7YDM - chains A and B of the 5 polymer chains in the assembly; structure by electron microscopy, 2.89 A resolution.

# Chain A
Name: engineered mini-Gaq
Source organism: Homo sapiens
Amino-acid sequence (362 residues; each row starts with the number of its first residue; note: 26 numbers in that range are skipped by the numbering (no residue carries them; nothing is unmodelled there)):
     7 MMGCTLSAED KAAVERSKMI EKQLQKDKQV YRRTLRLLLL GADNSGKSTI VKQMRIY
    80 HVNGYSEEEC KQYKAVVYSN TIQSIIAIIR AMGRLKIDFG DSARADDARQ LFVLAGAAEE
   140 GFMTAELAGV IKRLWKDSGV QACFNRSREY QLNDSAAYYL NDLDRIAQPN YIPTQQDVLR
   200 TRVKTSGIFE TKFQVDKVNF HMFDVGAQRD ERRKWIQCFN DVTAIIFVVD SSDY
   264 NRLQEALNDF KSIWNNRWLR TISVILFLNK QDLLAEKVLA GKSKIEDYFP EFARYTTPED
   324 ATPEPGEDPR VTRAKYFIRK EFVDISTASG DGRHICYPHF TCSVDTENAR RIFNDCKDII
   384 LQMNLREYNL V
Not modelled in the structure: 7-12, 80-201

# Chain B
Name: Guanine nucleotide-binding protein G(I)/G(S)/G(T) subunit beta-1
Source organism: Homo sapiens
UniProt: P62873 (GBB1_HUMAN); residues 2-340 here = UniProt positions 2-340
Amino-acid sequence (345 residues; row label = number of the first residue in the row; numbers below 1 keep their minus sign (Met-4 is residue -4)):
    -4 MGSLLQSELD QLRQEAEQLK NQIRDARKAC ADATLSQITN NIDPVGRIQM RTRRTLRGHL
    56 AKIYAMHWGT DSRLLVSASQ DGKLIIWDSY TTNKVHAIPL RSSWVMTCAY APSGNYVACG
   116 GLDNICSIYN LKTREGNVRV SRELAGHTGY LSCCRFLDDN QIVTSSGDTT CALWDIETGQ
   176 QTTTFTGHTG DVMSLSLAPD TRLFVSGACD ASAKLWDVRE GMCRQTFTGH ESDINAICFF
   236 PNGNAFATGS DDATCRLFDL RADQELMTYS HDNIICGITS VSFSKSGRLL LAGYDDFNCN
   296 VWDALKADRA GVLAGHDNRV SCLGVTDDGM AVATGSWDSF LKIWN
Not modelled in the structure: -4 to 2
Construct notes: initiating methionine (-4); expression tag (-3 to 1)
Curated features (UniProtKB/Swiss-Prot):
  - modified residue: Ser2 (N-acetylserine), His266 (Phosphohistidine)
  - natural variant: Leu30 (L30F: In MRD42; uncertain significance), Arg52 (R52G: In MRD42), Gly64 (G64V: In MRD42), Asp76 (D76E: In MRD42; D76G: In MRD42), Gly77 (G77S: In MRD42), Lys78 (K78R: In MRD42), Ile80 (I80N: In MRD42; I80T: In MRD42), His91 (H91R: In MRD42; uncertain significance), Ala92 (A92T: In MRD42), Pro94 (P94S: In MRD42), Leu95 (L95P: In MRD42), Arg96 (R96L: In MRD42), 5 further natural variant entries in UniProt

# Chain A / chain B interface
Pairs across the interface (37; chain A residue first):
  Ala19(A) - Asn88(B)
  Arg22(A) - Val90(B)  hydrogen bond (side chain-backbone)
  Ser23(A) - Asn88(B)  hydrogen bond
  Ser23(A) - Lys89(B)  hydrogen bond (side chain-backbone)
  Ile26(A) - Lys89(B)
  Glu27(A) - Lys89(B)  salt bridge
  Leu30(A) - Gly53(B)
  Leu30(A) - Lys78(B)
  Asp33(A) - Lys78(B)  salt bridge
  Lys34(A) - Leu55(B)
  Tyr37(A) - Leu55(B)  hydrophobic
  Thr204(A) - His142(B)  hydrogen bond (side chain-backbone)
  Gly206(A) - Leu117(B)
  Ile207(A) - Trp99(B)
  Phe222(A) - Trp99(B)  hydrophobic
  Ala226(A) - Asn119(B)
  Gln227(A) - Leu117(B)
  Gln227(A) - Asn119(B)
  Gln227(A) - Tyr145(B)
  Arg228(A) - Gly162(B)  hydrogen bond (side chain-backbone)
  Arg228(A) - Thr164(B)
  Arg228(A) - Asp186(B)  salt bridge
  Arg232(A) - Asp228(B)  salt bridge
  Lys233(A) - Tyr145(B)
  Lys233(A) - Asp228(B)  salt bridge
  Lys233(A) - Asn230(B)
  Lys233(A) - Asp246(B)  salt bridge
  Gln236(A) - Lys57(B)  hydrogen bond (backbone-side chain)
  Gln236(A) - Tyr59(B)
  Gln236(A) - Arg314(B)  hydrogen bond
  Cys237(A) - Lys57(B)
  Cys237(A) - Tyr59(B)
  Cys237(A) - Trp99(B)
  Phe238(A) - Trp99(B)  hydrophobic
  Asn239(A) - Lys57(B)  hydrogen bond
  Asn239(A) - Trp332(B)
  Trp281(A) - Arg314(B)
Other interface residues (no listed pair), chain A (25 interface residues in all): Trp234, Asp240
Other interface residues (no listed pair), chain B (33 interface residues in all): Ala56, His91, Ala92, Met101, Asp118, Thr143, Gly144, Asp163, Thr184, Gly185, Cys204, Asp290

# Summary
25 residues of chain A face 33 of chain B across their interface, with 8 hydrogen bonds and 6 salt bridges.
Polar pairs include Glu27(A)-Lys89(B), Asp33(A)-Lys78(B) and Arg228(A)-Asp186(B).
Here chain A is engineered mini-Gaq and chain B is Guanine nucleotide-binding protein G(I)/G(S)/G(T) subunit
beta-1, both from Homo sapiens. Entry 7YDM (Cryo-EM structure of CD97/Gq complex) was determined by electron
microscopy, deposited together with 7YDH and 7YDP.
